PDB entry 4ZTU | X-ray diffraction, 3.30 A resolution | chains A and P of the 5 polymer chains in the assembly

== Chain A ==
Molecule: DNA polymerase subunit gamma-1
Source organism: Homo sapiens
Notes: EC 2.7.7.7
UniProtKB: P54098 (DPOG1_HUMAN); residues 30-1239 here = UniProt positions 30-1239
Amino-acid sequence (1222 residues; each row starts with the number of its first residue):
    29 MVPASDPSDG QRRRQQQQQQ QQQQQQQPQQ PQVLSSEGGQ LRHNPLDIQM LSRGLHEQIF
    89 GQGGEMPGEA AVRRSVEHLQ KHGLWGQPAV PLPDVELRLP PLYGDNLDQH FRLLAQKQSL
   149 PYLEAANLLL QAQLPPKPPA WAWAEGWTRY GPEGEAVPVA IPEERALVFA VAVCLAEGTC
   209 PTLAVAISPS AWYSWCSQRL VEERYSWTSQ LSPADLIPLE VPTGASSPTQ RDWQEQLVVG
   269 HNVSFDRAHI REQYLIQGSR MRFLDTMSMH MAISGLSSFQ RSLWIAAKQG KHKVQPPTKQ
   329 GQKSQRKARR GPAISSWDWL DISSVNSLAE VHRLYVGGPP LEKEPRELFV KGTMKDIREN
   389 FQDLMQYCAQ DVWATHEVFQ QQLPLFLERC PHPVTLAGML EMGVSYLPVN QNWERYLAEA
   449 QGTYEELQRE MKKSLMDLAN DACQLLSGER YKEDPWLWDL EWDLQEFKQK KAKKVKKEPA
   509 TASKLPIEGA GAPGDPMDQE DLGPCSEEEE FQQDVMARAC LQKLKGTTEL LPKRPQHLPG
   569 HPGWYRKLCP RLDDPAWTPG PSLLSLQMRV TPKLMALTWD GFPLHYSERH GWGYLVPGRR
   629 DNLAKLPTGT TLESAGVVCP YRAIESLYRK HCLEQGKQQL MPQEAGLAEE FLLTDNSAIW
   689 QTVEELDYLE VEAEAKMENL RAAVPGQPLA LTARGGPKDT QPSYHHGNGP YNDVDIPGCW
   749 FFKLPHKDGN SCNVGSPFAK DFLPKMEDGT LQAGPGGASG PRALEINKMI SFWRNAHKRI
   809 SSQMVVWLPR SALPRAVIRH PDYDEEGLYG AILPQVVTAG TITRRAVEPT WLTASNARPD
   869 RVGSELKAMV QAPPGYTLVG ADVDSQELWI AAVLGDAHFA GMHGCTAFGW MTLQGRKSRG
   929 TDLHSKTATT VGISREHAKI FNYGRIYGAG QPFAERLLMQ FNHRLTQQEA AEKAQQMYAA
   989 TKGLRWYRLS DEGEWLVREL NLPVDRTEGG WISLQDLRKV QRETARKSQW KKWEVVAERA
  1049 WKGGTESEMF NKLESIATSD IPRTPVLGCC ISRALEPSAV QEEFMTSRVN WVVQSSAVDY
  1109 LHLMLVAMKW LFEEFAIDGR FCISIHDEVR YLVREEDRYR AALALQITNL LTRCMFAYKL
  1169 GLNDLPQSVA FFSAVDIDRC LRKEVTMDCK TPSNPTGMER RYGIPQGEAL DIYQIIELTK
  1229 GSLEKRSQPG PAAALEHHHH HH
Not modelled in the structure: 29-77, 250-261, 317-340, 511-529, 624-629, 663-737, 993-1024, 1229-1250
Construct notes: expression tag (29, 1240-1250); engineered mutation Ala-198 (Asp in P54098), Ala-200 (Glu in P54098)
Bound ions: Mg2+: Asp-890, Val-891, Asp-1135 (together with 2',3'-dideoxycytidine 5'-triphosphate)
Small-molecule neighbours: 2',3'-dideoxycytidine 5'-triphosphate: Arg-853, Asp-890, Val-891, Asp-892, Ser-893, Gln-894, Glu-895, His-932, Arg-943, Lys-947, Ile-948, Tyr-951, Tyr-955, Asp-1135
Reported in the primary citation:
  - binding site for 2',3'-dideoxycytidine 5'-triphosphate: Arg-853, Tyr-951
  - specificity-determining residues: Tyr-951 (citing earlier work)
  - disease-associated variants - R232G, R232H, R852C, R852H, R853Q, R853W: decreased catalytic activity (citing earlier work)
  - binding site for the 27-nt DNA strand: Lys-496 to Lys-505, Arg-853, Asn-1098, Gln-1102
  - mutagenesis - K498C, K499C, K501C: decreased catalytic activity
  - disease-associated variants - Q497H (citing earlier work)
  - binding site for the 24-nt DNA strand (chain P): Arg-853
  - contacts within the chain: Arg-852/Ser-1103

== Chain P ==
Molecule: 24-nt DNA strand
Sequence (24 nucleotides; numbered 1 to 24; the number before each row is that of its first residue):
     1 AAAAGACGAG GGCCAGTGCC GTAC
Not modelled in the structure: 1-2
Modified / non-standard residues: DOC (2',3'-dideoxycytidine-5'-monophosphate) at position 24

== How chain A and chain P interact ==
Contacting residue pairs - 24 pairs, chain A then chain P:
  Arg-579(A) with DG11(P), hydrogen bond to the phosphate; DG12(P), salt bridge to the phosphate
  Glu-616(A) with DC19(P), phosphate contact
  Val-762(A) with DC19(P), phosphate contact
  Ser-764(A) with DC20(P), phosphate contact
  Pro-765(A) with DC19(P), phosphate contact; DC20(P), phosphate contact
  Lys-768(A) with DG21(P), phosphate contact
  Asp-769(A) with DG21(P), phosphate contact
  Asn-803(A) with DG21(P), hydrogen bond to the sugar
  Arg-853(A) with DOC_24(P), hydrogen bond to the base
  Leu-860(A) with DA23(P), sugar contact
  Thr-861(A) with DT22(P), base contact; DA23(P), sugar contact
  Ala-862(A) with DA23(P), sugar contact
  Ser-863(A) with DT22(P), phosphate contact; DA23(P), sugar contact
  Asn-864(A) with DA23(P), phosphate contact; DOC_24(P), phosphate contact
  Arg-866(A) with DT22(P), salt bridge to the phosphate; DA23(P), salt bridge to the phosphate
  Arg-869(A) with DG21(P), hydrogen bond to the phosphate; DT22(P), salt bridge to the phosphate
  His-1134(A) with DOC_24(P), sugar contact
Also at the interface, not in a pair above, chain A (25 interface residues in all): Gln-564, Leu-623, Gly-763, Phe-766, Ser-799, Phe-800, Ile-1133, Asp-1135

== Summary ==
The interface between chain A and chain P involves 25 residues on one side and 8 on the other; the contacts
include 4 hydrogen bonds and 4 salt bridges. Polar contacts include Arg-853(A)/DOC_24(P), Asn-803(A)/DG21(P)
and Arg-579(A)/DG11(P). From the paper: a binding site for the 27-nt DNA strand at Lys-496(A), Arg-853(A) and
Asn-1098(A) among others; R232G, R232H and R852C of chain A, among others, reduce catalytic activity; 9
substitutions were tested in all.
Here chain A is DNA polymerase subunit gamma-1 (Homo sapiens) and chain P is a 24-nt DNA strand. Entry 4ZTU
(Structural basis for processivity and antiviral drug toxicity in human mitochondrial DNA replicase) was
determined by X-ray diffraction, deposited together with 4ZTZ.
